Entry 5C9H (X-ray diffraction, 3.00 A resolution); this record covers chains A and C of the 3 polymer chains in the assembly.

[Chain A]
Molecule: Telomerase reverse transcriptase
From: Tetrahymena thermophila
Notes: EC 2.7.7.49
UniProtKB: O77448 (TERT_TETTH); residue numbers follow UniProt; this construct covers 217-516
Sequence (303 residues; each row starts with the number of its first residue):
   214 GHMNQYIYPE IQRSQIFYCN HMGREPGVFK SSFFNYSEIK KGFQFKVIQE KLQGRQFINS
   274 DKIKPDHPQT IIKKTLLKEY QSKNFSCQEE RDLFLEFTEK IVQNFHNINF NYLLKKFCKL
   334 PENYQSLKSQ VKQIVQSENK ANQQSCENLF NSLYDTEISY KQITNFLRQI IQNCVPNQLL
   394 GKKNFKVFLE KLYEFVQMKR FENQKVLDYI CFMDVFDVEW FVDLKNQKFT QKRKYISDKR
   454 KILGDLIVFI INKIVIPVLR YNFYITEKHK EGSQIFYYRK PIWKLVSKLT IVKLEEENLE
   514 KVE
Disordered / not traced: 214-217, 250-292, 349-352, 510-516
Sequence notes: expression tag (214-216)
From the paper describing this entry:
  - contacts within the chain: Arg226-Phe408 (hydrogen bond), Arg226-Met411 (hydrogen bond), Arg226-Lys412 (hydrogen bond), Tyr231-Arg413 (hydrogen bond), Tyr231-Glu480 (hydrogen bond), Phe230-Arg473 (hydrogen bond), Gln228-Arg473 (hydrogen bond), Cys232-Lys493 (backbone contact), Asn233-Trp496 (hydrogen bond), Asn233-Lys497 (backbone contact)
  - binding site for the 13-nt RNA strand: His234, Arg237, Arg473
  - binding site for the 13-nt RNA strand (chain C): Asn324, Lys328, Lys332, Tyr337, Lys341, Arg492

[Chain C]
Molecule: 13-nt RNA strand
Notes: engineered mutation(s): A10U
Sequence (13 nucleotides; row label = number of the first residue in the row; numbering starts at 0):
     0 UUCAUUCAGU UCU
Disordered / not traced: 0

[How chain A and chain C interact]
Contacting residue pairs (24):
  Met235(A) - U4(C)  sugar contact
  Met235(A) - U5(C)  hydrogen bond to the base
  Gly236(A) - U5(C)  base contact
  Arg237(A) - U4(C)  sugar contact
  Arg237(A) - U5(C)  hydrogen bond to the base
  Arg237(A) - C6(C)  base contact
  Asn322(A) - U1(C)  phosphate contact
  Asn324(A) - U1(C)  sugar contact
  Asn324(A) - C2(C)  hydrogen bond to the base
  Asn324(A) - A3(C)  base contact
  Leu327(A) - C2(C)  base contact
  Lys328(A) - U1(C)  phosphate contact
  Lys328(A) - C2(C)  salt bridge to the phosphate
  Lys332(A) - C2(C)  hydrogen bond to the sugar
  Leu333(A) - C2(C)  hydrogen bond to the base
  Leu333(A) - A3(C)  sugar contact
  Tyr337(A) - A3(C)  hydrogen bond to the phosphate
  Tyr337(A) - U4(C)  hydrogen bond to the phosphate
  Gln338(A) - A3(C)  hydrogen bond to the phosphate
  Lys341(A) - U4(C)  salt bridge to the phosphate
  Arg492(A) - C2(C)  hydrogen bond to the base
  Pro494(A) - A3(C)  sugar contact
  Lys497(A) - U5(C)  base contact
  Lys501(A) - C6(C)  salt bridge to the phosphate
Also at the interface, not in a pair above, chain A (18 interface residues in all): Pro239, Cys331

[Overview]
Chain A and chain C form an interface of 18 and 6 residues respectively, with 9 hydrogen bonds and 3 salt
bridges. Polar pairs include Met235(A)-U5(C), Arg237(A)-U5(C) and Asn324(A)-C2(C). From the paper: a binding
site for the 13-nt RNA strand (chain C) at Asn324(A), Lys328(A) and Lys332(A) among others; a binding site for
the 13-nt RNA strand at His234(A), Arg237(A) and Arg473(A).
Here chain A is Telomerase reverse transcriptase (Tetrahymena thermophila) and chain C is a 13-nt RNA strand.
Entry 5C9H (Structural Basis of Template Boundary Definition in Tetrahymena Telomerase) was determined by
X-ray diffraction.
